PDB entry 7U1S | electron microscopy, 3.80 A resolution | chains A and B of the 5 polymer chains in the assembly

# Chain A (and B)
Protein: ATP-sensitive inward rectifier potassium channel 11
From: Rattus norvegicus
Notes: chain B of this document is another copy of the same molecule, construct and numbering; everything in this record applies to it too
Reference sequence: P70673 (KCJ11_RAT); residue numbers follow UniProt; this construct covers 1-390
Amino-acid sequence (390 residues; each row starts with the number of its first residue):
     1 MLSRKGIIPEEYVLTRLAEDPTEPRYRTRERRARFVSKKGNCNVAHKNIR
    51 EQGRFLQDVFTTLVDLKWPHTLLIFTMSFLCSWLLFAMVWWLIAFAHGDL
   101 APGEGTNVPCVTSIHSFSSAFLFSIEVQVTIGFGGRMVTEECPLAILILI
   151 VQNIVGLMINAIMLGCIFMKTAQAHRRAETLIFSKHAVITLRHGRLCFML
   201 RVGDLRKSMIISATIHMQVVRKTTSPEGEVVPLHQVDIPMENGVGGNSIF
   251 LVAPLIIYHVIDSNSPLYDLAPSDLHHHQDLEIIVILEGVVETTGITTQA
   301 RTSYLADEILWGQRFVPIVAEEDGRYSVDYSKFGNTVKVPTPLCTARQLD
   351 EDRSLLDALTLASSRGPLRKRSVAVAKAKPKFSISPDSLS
Not modelled in the structure: 361-390 (chain B: 1-29, 361-390)
Disulfide bonds: Cys-110/Cys-142
Ion coordination: K+: Thr-130, Ile-131 (shared with Thr-130(B), Ile-131(B) of chain B; 2 residues of chain C; 2 residues of chain D)
Small-molecule neighbours:
  - ATP (adenosine-5'-triphosphate), molecule 1: Asn-48, Ile-49, Arg-50, Gln-52, Arg-54
  - ATP, molecule 2: Ile-182, Phe-183, Lys-185, Leu-205, Tyr-330, Ser-331, Phe-333, Gly-334, Asn-335
  - phosphatidyl serine (P5S; O-[(R)-{[(2R)-2,3-bis(octadecanoyloxy)propyl]oxy}(hydroxy)phosphoryl]-L-serine), molecule 1: Leu-56, Gln-57, Val-59, Leu-85, Phe-86, Val-151, Val-155
  - phosphatidyl serine (P5S), molecule 2: Phe-60, Val-151, Ile-154, Val-155, Met-158, Ile-162
  - phosphatidyl serine (P5S), molecule 3: Lys-67, Trp-68, Pro-69, His-70, Leu-72, Thr-76, Arg-176
  - phosphatidylethanolamine (PTY): Val-89, Leu-92, Leu-144, Ile-148

# Chain A / chain B interface
Contacting residue pairs - 112 pairs, chain A then chain B:
  Ala-33(A) / Glu-321(B)
  Ala-33(A) / Gly-324(B)
  Ala-33(A) / Arg-325(B)
  Ala-33(A) / Tyr-326(B)  hydrogen bond (backbone-side chain)
  Arg-34(A) / Tyr-326(B)
  Phe-35(A) / Phe-250(B)  hydrophobic
  Phe-35(A) / Tyr-326(B)  hydrophobic
  Cys-42(A) / Val-252(B)  hydrophobic
  Asn-43(A) / Gly-324(B)
  Asn-43(A) / Tyr-326(B)
  Ala-45(A) / Tyr-326(B)
  Ala-45(A) / Ser-327(B)
  Ala-45(A) / Val-328(B)  hydrogen bond (backbone-backbone)
  His-46(A) / Asp-204(B)
  His-46(A) / Val-252(B)
  His-46(A) / Tyr-330(B)  hydrogen bond
  Lys-47(A) / Ser-327(B)
  Lys-47(A) / Val-328(B)  hydrogen bond (backbone-backbone)
  Lys-47(A) / Tyr-330(B)  hydrogen bond (backbone-backbone)
  Asn-48(A) / Asp-329(B)
  Asn-48(A) / Tyr-330(B)
  Asn-48(A) / Ser-331(B)
  Ile-49(A) / Tyr-330(B)  hydrophobic
  Arg-54(A) / Glu-179(B)
  Arg-54(A) / Thr-180(B)
  Phe-55(A) / Arg-206(B)
  Gln-57(A) / Arg-176(B)  hydrogen bond
  Asp-58(A) / Arg-206(B)  salt bridge
  Phe-60(A) / Trp-68(B)  hydrophobic
  Phe-60(A) / Thr-171(B)
  Thr-61(A) / Thr-293(B)
  Asp-65(A) / Arg-206(B)  salt bridge
  Asp-65(A) / Thr-293(B)
  Phe-123(A) / Phe-133(B)  hydrophobic
  Val-127(A) / Ile-131(B)
  Val-127(A) / Phe-133(B)  hydrophobic
  Thr-130(A) / Val-129(B)
  Thr-130(A) / Thr-130(B)
  Thr-130(A) / Ile-131(B)
  Ile-131(A) / Ile-131(B)
  Gly-132(A) / Ile-131(B)
  Gly-132(A) / Gly-132(B)
  Gly-132(A) / Phe-133(B)
  Phe-133(A) / Phe-133(B)
  Gly-134(A) / Phe-133(B)
  Arg-136(A) / Phe-133(B)
  Met-137(A) / Gly-135(B)
  Val-138(A) / Leu-122(B)
  Val-138(A) / Arg-136(B)  hydrogen bond (backbone-side chain)
  Thr-139(A) / Leu-122(B)
  Glu-140(A) / Ser-116(B)
  Glu-140(A) / Ser-119(B)
  Glu-140(A) / Arg-136(B)  salt bridge
  Ile-146(A) / Phe-121(B)  hydrophobic
  Ile-146(A) / Leu-122(B)  hydrophobic
  Leu-149(A) / Leu-122(B)  hydrophobic
  Ile-150(A) / Trp-83(B)  hydrophobic
  Ile-150(A) / Phe-121(B)  hydrophobic
  Asn-153(A) / Ile-125(B)
  Asn-153(A) / Val-129(B)
  Asn-153(A) / Ile-131(B)
  Ile-154(A) / Phe-75(B)  hydrophobic
  Ile-154(A) / Thr-76(B)
  Ile-154(A) / Trp-83(B)  hydrophobic
  Leu-157(A) / Phe-75(B)  hydrophobic
  Leu-157(A) / Phe-79(B)  hydrophobic
  Met-158(A) / Leu-72(B)  hydrophobic
  Met-158(A) / Phe-75(B)  hydrophobic
  Met-158(A) / Ile-167(B)  hydrophobic
  Ala-161(A) / Leu-164(B)  hydrophobic
  Ala-161(A) / Ile-167(B)
  Leu-164(A) / Leu-164(B)  hydrophobic
  Gly-165(A) / Phe-168(B)
  Gly-165(A) / Thr-171(B)
  Phe-168(A) / Phe-168(B)  hydrophobic
  Met-169(A) / Thr-171(B)
  Met-169(A) / Ala-172(B)  hydrophobic
  Met-169(A) / Thr-294(B)
  Gln-173(A) / Thr-293(B)
  His-216(A) / Ser-248(B)
  Gln-218(A) / Phe-250(B)  hydrogen bond (side chain-backbone)
  Ser-225(A) / His-193(B)
  Pro-226(A) / His-193(B)
  Glu-227(A) / Leu-191(B)
  Glu-227(A) / Arg-314(B)  hydrogen bond (backbone-side chain)
  Gly-228(A) / Arg-314(B)  hydrogen bond (backbone-side chain)
  Glu-229(A) / Thr-190(B)
  Glu-229(A) / Leu-191(B)
  Glu-229(A) / Arg-192(B)  salt bridge
  Glu-229(A) / Arg-314(B)  salt bridge
  Val-230(A) / Pro-317(B)
  Val-231(A) / Arg-192(B)
  Pro-232(A) / Val-319(B)
  Leu-233(A) / Val-319(B)  hydrophobic
  Leu-233(A) / Tyr-326(B)  hydrophobic
  Gln-235(A) / Phe-250(B)
  Gln-235(A) / Leu-255(B)
  Asp-237(A) / Asn-242(B)
  Asp-237(A) / Gly-243(B)
  Asp-237(A) / Val-244(B)
  Ile-238(A) / Val-244(B)
  Pro-239(A) / Val-244(B)
  Ile-286(A) / Phe-250(B)  hydrophobic
  Glu-288(A) / Ile-211(B)
  Thr-297(A) / Ile-211(B)
  Thr-297(A) / Val-290(B)
  Thr-298(A) / Ile-211(B)
  Gln-299(A) / Met-209(B)
  Gln-299(A) / Ile-211(B)
  Gln-299(A) / Ser-212(B)
  Arg-301(A) / Met-209(B)
  Arg-301(A) / Phe-250(B)
Other interface residues (no listed pair), chain A (73 interface residues in all): Val-36, Val-44, Thr-62, Val-64, Ile-162, Thr-223, His-234, Glu-282, Ile-284, Ile-296
Other interface residues (no listed pair), chain B (70 interface residues in all): Leu-80, Ser-113, Ser-118, Gln-173, Arg-177, Ile-182, Leu-205, Ser-208, Ile-210, Tyr-258, Glu-292, Gly-295, Ile-318

# Summary
The interface between chain A and chain B involves 73 residues on one side and 70 on the other, with 10
hydrogen bonds and 5 salt bridges. Among the polar pairs are Asp-58(A)/Arg-206(B), Asp-65(A)/Arg-206(B) and
Glu-140(A)/Arg-136(B).
Both chains are ATP-sensitive inward rectifier potassium channel 11 (Rattus norvegicus). Entry 7U1S (Cryo-EM
structure of the pancreatic ATP-sensitive potassium channel bound to ATP and repaglinide with SUR1-out
conformation) was determined by electron microscopy together with 7TYS, 7TYT, 7U1E, 7U1Q, 7U24, 7U2X and 4
further entries from the same study.
